Entry 8UHF (electron microscopy, 3.80 A resolution); this record covers chains D and G of the 9 polymer chains in the assembly.

== Chain D (and G) ==
Protein: Toxin co-regulated pilin
Source organism: Vibrio cholerae
Notes: chain G of this document is another copy of the same molecule, construct and numbering; everything in this record applies to it too
Reference sequence: Q93TT5 (Q93TT5_VIBCL); residues 1-199 here correspond to UniProt positions 26-224 (UniProt number = residue number + 25)
Sequence (199 residues; row label = number of the first residue in the row):
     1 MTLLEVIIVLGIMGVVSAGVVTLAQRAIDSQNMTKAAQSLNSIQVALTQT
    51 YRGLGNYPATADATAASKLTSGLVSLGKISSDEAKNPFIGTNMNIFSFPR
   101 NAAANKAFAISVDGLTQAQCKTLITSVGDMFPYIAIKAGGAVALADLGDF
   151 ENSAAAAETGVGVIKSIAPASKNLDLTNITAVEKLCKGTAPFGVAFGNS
Not modelled in the structure: 56-59, 197-199 (chain G: 199)
Sequence notes: conflict Ala-181 (His206 in Q93TT5)
Disulfides: Cys-120/Cys-186

== Chain D / chain G interface ==
Pairs across the interface - 25 pairs, chain D then chain G:
  Ile-12(D) with Gln-31(G)
  Val-15(D) with Gln-31(G)
  Thr-22(D) with Ser-80(G); Asp-82(G); Glu-83(G)
  Leu-23(D) with Glu-83(G)
  Arg-26(D) with Gly-77(G), hydrogen bond (side chain-backbone); Lys-78(G), hydrogen bond (side chain-backbone); Ile-79(G); Ser-80(G); Glu-83(G), salt bridge
  Lys-121(D) with Ser-75(G), hydrogen bond (side chain-backbone); Leu-76(G)
  Thr-122(D) with Leu-76(G), hydrogen bond (side chain-backbone); Lys-78(G), hydrogen bond (backbone-side chain)
  Thr-125(D) with Lys-78(G), hydrogen bond
  Leu-176(D) with Tyr-51(G), hydrophobic; Leu-54(G), hydrophobic; Pro-58(G)
  Thr-177(D) with Tyr-57(G); Pro-58(G)
  Ile-179(D) with Lys-68(G); Leu-69(G)
  Val-182(D) with Gly-72(G); Leu-76(G), hydrophobic
Also at the interface, not in a pair above, chain D (16 interface residues in all): Leu-3, Leu-4, Ile-7, Ala-118
Also at the interface, not in a pair above, chain G (21 interface residues in all): Val-20, Ala-24, Asn-56, Ala-59, Ala-65

== Summary ==
16 residues of chain D and 21 residues of chain G are in contact; the contacts include 6 hydrogen bonds and 1
salt bridge. Polar contacts include Arg-26(D)/Glu-83(G), Arg-26(D)/Gly-77(G) and Arg-26(D)/Lys-78(G).
Both chains are Toxin co-regulated pilin (Vibrio cholerae). Entry 8UHF (Cryo-EM of Vibrio cholerae toxin
co-regulated pilus - asymmetric reconstruction) was determined by electron microscopy, deposited together with
8U1K.
